6KQS - chain A; structure by X-ray diffraction, 1.40 A resolution.

Chain A:
Name: lacto-N-biosidase
Organism: Eubacterium ramulus ATCC 29099
Reference sequence: U2PDT9 (U2PDT9_EUBRA); numbering as in UniProt (aligned over 1-663)
Chain sequence (665 residues; numbered -1 to 663; the number before each row is that of its first residue; numbers below 1 keep their minus sign (Gly-1 is residue -1)):
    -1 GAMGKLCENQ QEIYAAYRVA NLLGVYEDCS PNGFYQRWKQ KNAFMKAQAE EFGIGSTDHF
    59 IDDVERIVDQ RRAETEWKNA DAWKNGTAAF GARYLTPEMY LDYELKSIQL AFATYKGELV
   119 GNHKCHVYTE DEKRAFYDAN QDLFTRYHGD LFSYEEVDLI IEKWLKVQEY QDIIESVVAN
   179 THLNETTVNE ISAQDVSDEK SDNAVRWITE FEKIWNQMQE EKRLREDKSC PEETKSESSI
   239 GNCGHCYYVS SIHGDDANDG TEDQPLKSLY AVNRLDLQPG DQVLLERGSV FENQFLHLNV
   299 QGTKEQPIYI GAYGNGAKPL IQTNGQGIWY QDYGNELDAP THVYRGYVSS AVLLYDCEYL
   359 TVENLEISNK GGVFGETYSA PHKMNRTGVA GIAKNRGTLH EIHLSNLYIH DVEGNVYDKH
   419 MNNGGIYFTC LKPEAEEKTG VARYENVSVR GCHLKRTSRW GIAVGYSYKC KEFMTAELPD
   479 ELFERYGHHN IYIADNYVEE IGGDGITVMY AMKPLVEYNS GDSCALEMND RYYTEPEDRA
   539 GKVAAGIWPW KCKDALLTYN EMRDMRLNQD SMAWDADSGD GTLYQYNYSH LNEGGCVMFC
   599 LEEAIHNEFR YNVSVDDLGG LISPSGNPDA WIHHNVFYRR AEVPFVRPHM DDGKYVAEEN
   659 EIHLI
Disordered / not traced: -1 to 6, 180-199, 225-241
Modified residues: Mse1 (selenomethionine); Mse43, Mse97, Mse216, Mse382, Mse419, Mse472, Mse507, Mse510, Mse526, Mse560, Mse563, Mse570, Mse596, Mse648 (selenomethionine; parent Met)
Sequence notes: expression tag (-1 to 0)
Reported in the primary citation:
  - binding site for beta-D-galactopyranose: Trp548
  - catalytic residues: Asp568, Asp575
  - binding site for N-acetylglucosamine: Asp568, Asp575

Overview:
The paper reports catalytic residues Asp568 and Asp575; a binding site for N-acetylglucosamine at Asp568 and
Asp575.
Chain A is lacto-N-biosidase (Eubacterium ramulus ATCC 29099); the structure, Crystal Structure of GH136
lacto-N-biosidase from Eubacterium ramulus - selenomethionine derivative, was determined by X-ray diffraction
together with 6KQT from the same study.
